Entry 7JPS (electron microscopy, 4.40 A resolution (low resolution: residue-level contacts below are approximate; hydrogen-bond / salt-bridge calls are withheld)); this record covers chains B and C of the 7 polymer chains in the assembly.

[Chain B]
Protein: Origin recognition complex subunit 2
Organism: Homo sapiens
UniProt: Q13416 (ORC2_HUMAN); residues 1-577 here = UniProt positions 1-577
Chain sequence (577 residues; numbered 1 to 577; the number before each row is that of its first residue):
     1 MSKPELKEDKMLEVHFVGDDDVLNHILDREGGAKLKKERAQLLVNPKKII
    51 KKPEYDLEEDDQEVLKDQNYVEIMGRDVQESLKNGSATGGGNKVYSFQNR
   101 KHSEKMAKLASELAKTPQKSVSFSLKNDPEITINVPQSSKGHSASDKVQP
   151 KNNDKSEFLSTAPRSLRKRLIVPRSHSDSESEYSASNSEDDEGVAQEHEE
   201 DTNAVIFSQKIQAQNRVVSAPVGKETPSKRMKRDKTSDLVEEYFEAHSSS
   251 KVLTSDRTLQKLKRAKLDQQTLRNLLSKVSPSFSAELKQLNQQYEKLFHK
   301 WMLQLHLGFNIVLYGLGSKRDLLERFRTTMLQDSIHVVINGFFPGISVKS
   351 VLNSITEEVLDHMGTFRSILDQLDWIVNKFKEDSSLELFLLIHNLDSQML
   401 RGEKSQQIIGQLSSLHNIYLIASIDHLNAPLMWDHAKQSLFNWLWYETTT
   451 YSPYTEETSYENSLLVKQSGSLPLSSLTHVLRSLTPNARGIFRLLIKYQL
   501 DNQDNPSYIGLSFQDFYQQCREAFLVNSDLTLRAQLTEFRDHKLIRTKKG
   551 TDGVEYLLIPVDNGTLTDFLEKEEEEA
Unresolved in the structure: 1-267, 467-577
Bound ions: K+: Asn-310, Ile-418
Swiss-Prot annotation at these positions:
  - modified residue: Thr-116 (Phosphothreonine), Ser-122 (Phosphoserine), Ser-138 (Phosphoserine), Thr-226 (Phosphothreonine), Ser-248 (Phosphoserine), Ser-280 (Phosphoserine)
Reported in the primary citation:
  - binding site for the 13-nt DNA strand: Gly-364 to Ser-368

[Chain C]
Protein: Origin recognition complex subunit 3
Organism: Homo sapiens
UniProt: Q9UBD5 (ORC3_HUMAN), isoform Q9UBD5-2; the construct has insertions or renumbered stretches relative to UniProt, so the offset changes along the chain: 1-501 = UniProt 1-501; 547-711 = UniProt 548-712
Chain sequence (712 residues; numbered 1 to 711 plus 46 insertion-coded residues; 45 numbers in that range are skipped by the numbering (no residue carries them; nothing is unmodelled there); the number before each row is that of its first residue; a row labelled like 501A-501Z holds insertion residues (501A, then the next letters in order)):
     1 MATSSMSKGCFVFKPNSKKRKISLPIEDYFNKGKNEPEDSKLRFETYQLI
    51 WQQMKSENERLQEELNKNLFDNLIEFLQKSHSGFQKNSRDLGGQIKLREI
   101 PTAALVLGVNVTDHDLTFGSLTEALQNNVTPYVVSLQAKDCPDMKHFLQK
   151 LISQLMDCCVDIKSKEEESVHVTQRKTHYSMDSLSSWYMTVTQKTDPKML
   201 SKKRTTSSQWQSPPVVVILKDMESFATKVLQDFIIISSQHLHEFPLILIF
   251 GIATSPIIIHRLLPHAVSSLLCIELFQSLSCKEHLTTVLDKLLLTTQFPF
   301 KINEKVLQVLTNIFLYHDFSVQNFIKGLQLSLLEHFYSQPLSVLCCNLPE
   351 AKRRINFLSNNQCENIRRLPSFRRYVEKQASEKQVALLTNERYLKEETQL
   401 LLENLHVYHMNYFLVLRCLHKFTSSLPKYPLGRQIRELYCTCLEKNIWDS
   451 EEYASVLQLLRMLAKDELMTILEKCFKVFKSYCENHLGSTAKRIEEFLAQ
   501 F
501A-501Z QSLDAETKEEEDASGSQPKGLQKTDL
502A-502T YHLQKSLLEMKELRRSKKQT
   547 KFEVLRENVVNFIDCLVREYLLPPETQPLHEVVYFSAAHALREHLNAAPR
   597 IALHTALNNPYYYLKNEALKSEEGCIPNIAPDICIAYKLHLECSRLINLV
   647 DWSEAFATVVTAAEKMDANSATSEEMNEIIHARFIRAVSELELLGFIKPT
   697 KQKTDHVARLTWGGC
Unresolved in the structure: 1-2, 66, 88-95, 159-176, 194-211, 278-280, 501A-501Z, 502A-502T, 618-623, 638-642, 661-671, 709-711
Swiss-Prot annotation at these positions:
  - modified residue: Ser-23 (Phosphoserine)

[Interface between chain B and chain C]
Pairs across the interface (110; chain B residue first):
  Asp-268(B) with Glu-674(C); His-677(C)
  Leu-276(B) with Ala-678(C)
  Val-279(B) with Arg-679(C)
  Ser-282(B) with Ile-625(C)
  Phe-283(B) with Leu-610(C); Asn-612(C); Ala-614(C); Ile-625(C)
  Glu-286(B) with Leu-610(C); Lys-611(C); Asn-612(C)
  Leu-287(B) with Leu-610(C)
  Leu-290(B) with Tyr-609(C)
  Lys-296(B) with Lys-32(C)
  His-299(B) with Lys-32(C)
  Lys-300(B) with Lys-32(C)
  Met-302(B) with Tyr-29(C)
  Leu-303(B) with Phe-30(C); Leu-333(C); Tyr-337(C)
  Gln-304(B) with Leu-330(C); Glu-334(C)
  His-306(B) with Tyr-29(C)
  Leu-307(B) with Tyr-47(C); Leu-333(C)
  Phe-309(B) with Lys-326(C); Gln-329(C); Leu-330(C)
  Tyr-314(B) with Ala-593(C); Ala-594(C); Pro-595(C); Ala-598(C)
  Gly-315(B) with Leu-599(C)
  Leu-316(B) with Leu-599(C); Ala-602(C); Leu-603(C)
  Asp-333(B) with Arg-20(C); Leu-24(C)
  Ile-335(B) with Phe-13(C); Pro-15(C)
  Val-337(B) with Phe-11(C)
  Val-338(B) with Ser-4(C)
  Phe-343(B) with Met-6(C); Lys-8(C)
  Ser-350(B) with Gly-9(C); Cys-10(C)
  Ser-354(B) with Cys-10(C); Val-12(C)
  Glu-358(B) with Cys-10(C); Val-12(C); Lys-14(C)
  Val-359(B) with Val-12(C)
  Asp-361(B) with Lys-14(C)
  Leu-370(B) with Lys-139(C)
  Gln-407(B) with Lys-139(C)
  Gln-411(B) with Lys-139(C)
  Asp-425(B) with Leu-599(C); Leu-690(C)
  His-426(B) with Leu-599(C); Gly-691(C)
  Leu-427(B) with Arg-596(C); Leu-599(C); Gly-691(C); Phe-692(C); Leu-706(C)
  His-435(B) with Thr-112(C); Asp-318(C)
  Ala-436(B) with Val-111(C)
  Gln-438(B) with Asp-318(C); Asn-323(C)
  Ser-439(B) with Thr-112(C)
  Asn-442(B) with Lys-326(C)
  Trp-443(B) with His-590(C)
  Leu-444(B) with Leu-330(C); His-590(C)
  Trp-445(B) with Glu-589(C); His-590(C); Ala-593(C); Pro-595(C)
  Tyr-446(B) with His-590(C)
  Glu-447(B) with Ala-598(C); Tyr-609(C)
  Thr-449(B) with Tyr-609(C)
  Tyr-451(B) with Ala-602(C); Asn-605(C); Pro-606(C); Tyr-609(C); Leu-610(C); Pro-627(C); Cys-630(C)
  Pro-453(B) with Arg-682(C); Glu-686(C)
  Tyr-454(B) with Glu-686(C); Leu-690(C)
  Thr-455(B) with Arg-682(C)
  Glu-457(B) with Leu-689(C)
  Thr-458(B) with Arg-682(C); Ser-685(C); Glu-686(C)
  Glu-461(B) with Ser-685(C); Glu-688(C); Leu-689(C)
  Asn-462(B) with Ile-681(C); Arg-682(C); Ser-685(C)
  Leu-464(B) with Glu-688(C)
  Leu-465(B) with Ser-685(C); Glu-688(C)
  Val-466(B) with Ile-681(C)
Also at the interface, not in a pair above, chain B (68 interface residues in all): Ser-280, Tyr-294, Gln-332, His-336, Asn-340, Ile-346, Asn-353, Glu-387, Asp-396, Pro-430
Also at the interface, not in a pair above, chain C (69 interface residues in all): Ser-7, Ser-23, Ile-26, Phe-44, Leu-591, Glu-613, Asn-673, Ile-675

[In short]
68 residues of chain B face 69 of chain C across their interface. The K+ site is built by Asn-310(B) and
Ile-418(B). From the paper: a binding site for the 13-nt DNA strand at Gly-364(B).
Chain B is Origin recognition complex subunit 2 and chain C is Origin recognition complex subunit 3, both from
Homo sapiens; the structure, ORC-DNA: Human Origin Recognition Complex (ORC) with DNA bound in the core, was
determined by electron microscopy, deposited together with 7JPP, 7JPR, 7JPO and 7JPQ.
